PDB entry 8EA3 | electron microscopy, 3.70 A resolution | chains X and 5 of the 30 polymer chains in the assembly

# Chain X
Molecule: TnsB
Source organism: Scytonema hofmannii
Amino-acid sequence (584 residues; each row starts with the number of its first residue):
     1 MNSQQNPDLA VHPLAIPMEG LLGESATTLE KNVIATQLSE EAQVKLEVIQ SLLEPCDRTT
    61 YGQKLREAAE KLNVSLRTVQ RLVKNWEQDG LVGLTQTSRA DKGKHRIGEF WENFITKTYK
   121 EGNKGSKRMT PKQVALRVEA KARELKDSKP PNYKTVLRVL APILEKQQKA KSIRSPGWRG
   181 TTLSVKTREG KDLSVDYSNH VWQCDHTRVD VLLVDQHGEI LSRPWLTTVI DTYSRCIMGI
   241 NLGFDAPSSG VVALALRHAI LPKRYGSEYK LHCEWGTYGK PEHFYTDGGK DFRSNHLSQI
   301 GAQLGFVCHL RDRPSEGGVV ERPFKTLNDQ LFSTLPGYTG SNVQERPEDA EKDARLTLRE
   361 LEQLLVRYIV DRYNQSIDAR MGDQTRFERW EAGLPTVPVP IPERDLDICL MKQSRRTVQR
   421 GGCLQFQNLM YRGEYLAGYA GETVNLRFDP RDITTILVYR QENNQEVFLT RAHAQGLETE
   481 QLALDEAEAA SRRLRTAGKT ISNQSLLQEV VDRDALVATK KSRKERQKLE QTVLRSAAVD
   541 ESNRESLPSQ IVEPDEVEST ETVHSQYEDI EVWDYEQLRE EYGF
Unresolved in the structure: 1-28, 517-523, 543-584
Metal / ion sites: Mg2+: Asp205, Asp287 (shared with 1 residue of chain 6)
What the authors report for this chain:
  - mutagenesis - Y439A: decreased catalytic activity with TnsC
  - mutagenesis - R432A: unchanged catalytic activity with TnsC
  - mutagenesis - R432A: unchanged catalytic activity (ATP hydrolysis)

# Chain 5
Molecule: Re_r1
Sequence (50 nucleotides; each row starts with the number of its first residue):
     1 TGTACAGTGA CTAATTATAT GTCGTTGTGA CAAATTATTG TCATCAGTAA
Unresolved in the structure: 29-50

# Interface between chain X and chain 5
Pairs across the interface - 23 pairs, chain X then chain 5:
  Arg58(X) with DG27(5), base contact; DT28(5), base contact
  Asn73(X) with DG21(5), phosphate contact
  Val74(X) with DG21(5), phosphate contact
  Ser75(X) with DG21(5), hydrogen bond to the phosphate
  Arg77(X) with DT22(5), base contact
  Thr78(X) with DT20(5), phosphate contact; DG21(5), hydrogen bond to the phosphate
  Arg81(X) with DT20(5), base contact; DG21(5), base contact
  Gln96(X) with DT18(5), hydrogen bond to the phosphate; DA19(5), hydrogen bond to the phosphate
  Arg99(X) with DT16(5), hydrogen bond to the base; DA17(5), sugar contact
  Ala100(X) with DA17(5), phosphate contact
  Arg106(X) with DT15(5), hydrogen bond to the base
  Thr130(X) with DG7(5), phosphate contact
  Pro131(X) with DG7(5), phosphate contact
  Lys132(X) with DA6(5), salt bridge to the phosphate; DG7(5), phosphate contact
  Tyr153(X) with DA6(5), sugar contact; DG7(5), hydrogen bond to the phosphate
  Lys154(X) with DG9(5), hydrogen bond to the base
Also at the interface, not in a pair above, chain X (20 interface residues in all): Thr97, Asp101, Gln133, Leu157
Also at the interface, not in a pair above, chain 5 (15 interface residues in all): DT8, DC23

# Overview
20 residues of chain X and 15 residues of chain 5 are in contact; the contacts include 8 hydrogen bonds and 1
salt bridge. Among the polar pairs are Arg99(X)-DT16(5), Arg106(X)-DT15(5) and Lys154(X)-DG9(5). From the
paper: Y439A of chain X reduces catalytic activity with TnsC; R432A of chain X leaves catalytic activity with
TnsC unchanged.
Here chain X is TnsB (Scytonema hofmannii) and chain 5 is Re_r1. Entry 8EA3 (V-K CAST Transpososome from
Scytonema hofmanni, major configuration) was determined by electron microscopy, deposited together with 8EA4
and 7SVU.
